Entry 5L2F (X-ray diffraction, 1.77 A resolution); this record covers chain A.

Chain A:
Molecule: Beta-lactamase
Source organism: Acinetobacter baumannii
UniProtKB: Q5QT35 (Q5QT35_ACIBA); residue numbers follow UniProt; this construct covers 26-274
Sequence (250 residues; row label = number of the first residue in the row):
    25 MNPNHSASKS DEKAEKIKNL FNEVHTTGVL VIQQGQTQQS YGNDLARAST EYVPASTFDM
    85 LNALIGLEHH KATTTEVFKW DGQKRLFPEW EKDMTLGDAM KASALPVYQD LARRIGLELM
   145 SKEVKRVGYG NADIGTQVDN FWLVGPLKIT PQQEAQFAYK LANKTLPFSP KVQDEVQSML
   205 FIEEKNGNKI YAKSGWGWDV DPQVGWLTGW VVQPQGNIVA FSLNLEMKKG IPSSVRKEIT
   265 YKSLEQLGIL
Unresolved in the structure: 25-35
Construct notes: initiating methionine (25); engineered mutation Asp-83 (Lys in Q5QT35), Leu-129 (Ile in Q5QT35)
Covalently attached groups: doripenem (4J6) linked to Ser-80
Small-molecule neighbours: doripenem (4J6; (4R,5S)-5-[(2S,3R)-3-hydroxy-1-oxobutan-2-yl]-4-methyl-3-({(3S,5S)-5-[(sulfamoylamino)methyl]pyrrolidin-3-yl}sulfanyl)-4,5-dihydro-1H-pyrrole-2-carboxylic acid): Ala-79, Phe-111, Glu-113, Trp-114, Ala-126, Ser-127, Leu-129, Leu-167, Ser-218, Gly-219, Trp-220, Trp-222, Arg-260

Overview:
Doripenem is covalently linked to Ser-80.
Chain A is Beta-lactamase (Acinetobacter baumannii); the structure, High Resolution Structure of Acinetobacter
baumannii beta-lactamase OXA-51 I129L/K83D bound to doripenem, was determined by X-ray diffraction, deposited
together with 5KZH.
